Entry 8V2Y (X-ray diffraction, 2.86 A resolution); this record covers chain A.

[Chain A]
Name: Flavodoxin
Organism: Rhodopseudomonas palustris
UniProt: Q6N7Y7 (Q6N7Y7_RHOPA); residue numbers follow UniProt; this construct covers 1-160
Chain sequence (167 residues; each row starts with the number of its first residue; numbers below 1 keep their minus sign (Ala-6 is residue -6)):
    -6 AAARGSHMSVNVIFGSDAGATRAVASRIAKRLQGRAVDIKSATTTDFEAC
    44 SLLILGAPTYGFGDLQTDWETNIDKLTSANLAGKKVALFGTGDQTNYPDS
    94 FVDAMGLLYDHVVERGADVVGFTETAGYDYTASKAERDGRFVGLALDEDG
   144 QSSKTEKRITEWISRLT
Sequence notes: cloning artifact (-6 to 0)
Ligand contacts: FMN (flavin mononucleotide): Ser9, Asp10, Ala11, Gly12, Ala13, Thr14, Arg15, Pro51, Thr52, Tyr53, Gly54, Phe55, Gly56, Thr84, Gly85, Asp86, Tyr90, Ser93, Phe94, Val95, Asp142

[Summary]
Bound to chain A: flavin mononucleotide.
Chain A is Flavodoxin (Rhodopseudomonas palustris); the structure, Room temperature X-ray Crystal Structure of
FMN-bound long-chain flavodoxin from Rhodopseudomonas palustris, was determined by X-ray diffraction (same
publication as 8SNZ).
